8YVB - chains A and B of the 3 polymer chains in the assembly; structure by X-ray diffraction, 1.90 A resolution.

Chain A:
Name: C2H2-type domain-containing protein
From: Caenorhabditis elegans
UniProtKB: B2MZC6 (B2MZC6_CAEEL); residue numbers follow UniProt; this construct covers 437-560
Sequence (128 residues; row label = number of the first residue in the row):
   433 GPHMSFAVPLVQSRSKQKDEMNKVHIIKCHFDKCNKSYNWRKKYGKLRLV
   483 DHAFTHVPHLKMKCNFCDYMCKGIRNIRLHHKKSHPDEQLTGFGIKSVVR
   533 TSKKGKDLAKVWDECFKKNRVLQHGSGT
Disordered / not traced: 433-453, 559-560
Construct notes: expression tag (433-436)
Metal / ion sites: Zn2+ site 1: Cys461, Cys466, His484, His488; Zn2+ site 2: Cys496, Cys499, His512, His517
From the paper describing this entry:
  - binding site for the 11-nt DNA strand (chain B): Lys475, Tyr476, Arg480, Arg507, Leu511
  - binding site for the 10-nt DNA strand: Lys475, Tyr476, Arg510

Chain B:
Molecule: 11-nt DNA strand
Sequence (11 nucleotides; each row starts with the number of its first residue):
     1 TTGGTCTGCTA

Interface between chain A and chain B:
Contacting residue pairs - 20 pairs, chain A then chain B:
  Lys468(A) - DG3(B)  salt bridge to the phosphate
  Tyr470(A) - DG3(B)  hydrogen bond to the phosphate
  Tyr470(A) - DG4(B)  phosphate contact
  Asn471(A) - DT5(B)  hydrogen bond to the phosphate
  Lys475(A) - DT7(B)  base contact
  Lys475(A) - DG8(B)  hydrogen bond to the base
  Tyr476(A) - DT5(B)  sugar contact
  Tyr476(A) - DC6(B)  base contact
  Tyr476(A) - DT7(B)  base contact
  Arg480(A) - DG3(B)  base contact
  Arg480(A) - DG4(B)  hydrogen bond to the base
  Arg480(A) - DT5(B)  hydrogen bond to the base
  Arg507(A) - DT2(B)  base contact
  Arg507(A) - DG3(B)  hydrogen bond to the base
  Arg507(A) - DG4(B)  base contact
  Asn508(A) - DT1(B)  phosphate contact
  Asn508(A) - DT2(B)  hydrogen bond to the phosphate
  Leu511(A) - DT1(B)  phosphate contact
  Leu511(A) - DT2(B)  base contact
  Lys515(A) - DT1(B)  base contact
Other interface residues (no listed pair), chain A (12 interface residues in all): Ser469, Arg473
Other interface residues (no listed pair), chain B (9 interface residues in all): DC9

In short:
12 residues of chain A face 9 of chain B across their interface; the contacts include 7 hydrogen bonds and 1
salt bridge. Polar pairs include Lys475(A)-DG8(B), Arg480(A)-DG4(B) and Arg480(A)-DT5(B). From the paper: a
binding site for the 11-nt DNA strand (chain B) at Lys475(A), Tyr476(A) and Arg480(A) among others; a binding
site for the 10-nt DNA strand at Lys475(A), Tyr476(A) and Arg510(A).
Chain A is C2H2-type domain-containing protein (Caenorhabditis elegans) and chain B is an 11-nt DNA strand;
the structure, Crystal structure of Caenorhabditis elegans ZIM-1 ZF1-2-CTD domain in complex with Chromosome
II/III pairing center, was determined by X-ray diffraction together with 8YV9 and 8YVA from the same study.
